8HAM - chains J and K of the 11 polymer chains in the assembly; structure by electron microscopy, 4.50 A resolution (low resolution: residue-level contacts below are approximate; hydrogen-bond / salt-bridge calls are withheld).

== Chain J ==
Molecule: 180-nt DNA strand
Organism: Homo sapiens
Sequence (180 nucleotides; row label = number of the first residue in the row):
     1 ATCCGTCCGT TACCGCCATC AATATCCACC TGCAGATTCT ACCAAAAGTG TATTTGGAAA
    61 CTGCTCCATC AAAAGGCATG TTCAGCTGAA TTCAGCTGAA CATGCCTTTT GATGGAGCAG
   121 TTTCCAAATA CACTTTTGGT AGAATCTGCA GGTGGATATT GATGGCGGTA ACGGACGGAT
Unresolved in the structure: 1-6, 172-180

== Chain K ==
Name: CREB-binding protein
Organism: Homo sapiens
Notes: EC 2.3.1.48, 2.3.1.-
UniProtKB: Q92793 (CBP_HUMAN); residue numbers follow UniProt; this construct covers 1084-1873
Amino-acid sequence (797 residues; row label = number of the first residue in the row):
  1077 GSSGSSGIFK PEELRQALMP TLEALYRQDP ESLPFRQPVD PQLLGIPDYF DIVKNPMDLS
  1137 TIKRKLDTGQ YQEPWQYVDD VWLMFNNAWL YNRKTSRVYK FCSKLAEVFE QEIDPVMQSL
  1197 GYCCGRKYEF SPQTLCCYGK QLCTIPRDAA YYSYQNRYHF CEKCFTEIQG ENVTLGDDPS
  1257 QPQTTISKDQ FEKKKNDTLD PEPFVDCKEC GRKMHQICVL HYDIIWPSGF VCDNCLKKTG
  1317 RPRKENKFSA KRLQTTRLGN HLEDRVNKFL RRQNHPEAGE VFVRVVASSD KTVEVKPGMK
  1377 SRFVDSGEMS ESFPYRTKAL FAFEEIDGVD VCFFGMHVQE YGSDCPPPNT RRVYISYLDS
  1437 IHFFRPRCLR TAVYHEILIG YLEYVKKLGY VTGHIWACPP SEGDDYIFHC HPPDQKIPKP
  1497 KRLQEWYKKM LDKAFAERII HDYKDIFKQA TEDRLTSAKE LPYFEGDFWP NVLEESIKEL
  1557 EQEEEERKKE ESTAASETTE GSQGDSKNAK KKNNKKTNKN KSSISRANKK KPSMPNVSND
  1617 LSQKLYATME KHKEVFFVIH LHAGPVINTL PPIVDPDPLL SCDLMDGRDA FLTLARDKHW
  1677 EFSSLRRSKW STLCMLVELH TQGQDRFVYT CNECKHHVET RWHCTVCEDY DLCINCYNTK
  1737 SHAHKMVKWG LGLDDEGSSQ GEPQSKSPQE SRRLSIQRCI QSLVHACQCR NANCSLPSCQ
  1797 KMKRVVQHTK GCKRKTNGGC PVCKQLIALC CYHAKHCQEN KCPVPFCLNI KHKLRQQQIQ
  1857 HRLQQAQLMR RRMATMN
Unresolved in the structure: 1077-1086, 1118-1121, 1245-1262, 1555-1615, 1639-1650, 1699-1873
Sequence notes: expression tag (1077-1083)
UniProt features mapped onto this chain:
  - zinc finger: Arg1702 to Asp1750 (ZZ-type), Gln1765 to Ile1846 (TAZ-type 2)
  - region: Asn1162 to Lys1180 (Interaction with ASF1A), Tyr1433 to Asp1435 (Interaction with histone)
  - binding site (acetyl-CoA): Leu1434 to Ser1436, Arg1446, Thr1447, Ile1493, Arg1498, Trp1502
  - binding site (Zn(2+)): Cys1707, Cys1710, Cys1720, Cys1723, Cys1729, Cys1732, His1738, His1740
  - modified residue: Lys1216 (N6-acetyllysine), Ser1382 (Phosphoserine), Ser1386 (Phosphoserine), Lys1583 (N6-acetyllysine), Lys1591 (N6-acetyllysine), Lys1592 (N6-acetyllysine), Lys1595 (N6-acetyllysine), Lys1597 (N6-acetyllysine), Lys1741 (N6-acetyllysine), Lys1744 (N6-acetyllysine), Ser1763 (Phosphoserine)
  - natural variant: Tyr1175 (Y1175C: In RSTS1), Glu1278 (E1278A: In RSTS1; E1278K: In RSTS1), Arg1378 (R1378P: In RSTS1), Asp1406 (D1406Y: In RSTS1), Gln1415 (Q1415P: In RSTS1), Thr1447 (T1447I: In RSTS1), Tyr1450 (Y1450H: In RSTS1), His1470 (H1470R: In RSTS1), Pro1475 (P1475T: In RSTS1), Tyr1503 (Y1503F: In RSTS1), Leu1507 (L1507P: In RSTS1), Asp1543 (D1543N: In RSTS1), 16 further natural variant entries in UniProt
  - mutagenesis: Asp1116 (D1116R: Impairs binding to acetylated histones), Phe1126 (F1126A: Impairs binding to acetylated histones), Asn1162 (N1162E/R: Abolishes interaction with ASF1A), Trp1165 (W1165A: Abolishes interaction with ASF1A), Lys1170 (K1170E: Impairs binding to acetylated histones), Ser1179 (S1179I: Impairs interaction with ASF1A), Lys1180 (K1180E: Abolishes interaction with ASF1A), Glu1183 (E1183R: Abolishes interaction with ASF1A)

== Chain J / chain K interface ==
Pairs across the interface (14):
  DT11(J) with Thr1527(K)
  DA12(J) with Phe1523(K); Lys1524(K); Lys1629(K)
  DA94(J) with Lys1505(K)
  DC96(J) with Arg1443(K)
  DG104(J) with Thr1171(K)
  DC105(J) with Arg1169(K); Thr1171(K)
  DC106(J) with Arg1169(K); Thr1171(K); Ser1172(K); Arg1173(K)
  DT107(J) with Arg1173(K)
Other interface residues (no listed pair), chain J (11 interface residues in all): DT10, DC13, DG95
Other interface residues (no listed pair), chain K (14 interface residues in all): Asp1521, Arg1530, Tyr1622, Glu1630

== Summary ==
11 residues of chain J and 14 residues of chain K are in contact. Curated annotation (UniProt) lists 8
acetyl-CoA-binding residues, 8 Zn2+-binding residues and 8 mutagenesis sites on chain K.
Here chain J is a 180-nt DNA strand and chain K is CREB-binding protein, both from Homo sapiens. Entry 8HAM
(Cryo-EM structure of the CBP catalytic core bound to the H4K12acK16ac nucleosome, class 2) was determined by
electron microscopy together with 8HAG, 8HAH, 8HAI, 8HAJ, 8HAK, 8HAL and 8HAN from the same study.
